Entry 8U9Q (electron microscopy, 4.30 A resolution (low resolution: residue-level contacts below are approximate; hydrogen-bond / salt-bridge calls are withheld)); this record covers chains C and D of the 7 polymer chains in the assembly.

[Chain C (and D)]
Molecule: Cell division control protein 48
Source organism: Saccharomyces cerevisiae
Notes: EC 3.6.4.6; chain D of this document is another copy of the same molecule, construct and numbering; everything in this record applies to it too
UniProtKB: P25694 (CDC48_YEAST); numbering as in UniProt (aligned over 1-835)
Amino-acid sequence (835 residues; numbered 1 to 835; the number before each row is that of its first residue):
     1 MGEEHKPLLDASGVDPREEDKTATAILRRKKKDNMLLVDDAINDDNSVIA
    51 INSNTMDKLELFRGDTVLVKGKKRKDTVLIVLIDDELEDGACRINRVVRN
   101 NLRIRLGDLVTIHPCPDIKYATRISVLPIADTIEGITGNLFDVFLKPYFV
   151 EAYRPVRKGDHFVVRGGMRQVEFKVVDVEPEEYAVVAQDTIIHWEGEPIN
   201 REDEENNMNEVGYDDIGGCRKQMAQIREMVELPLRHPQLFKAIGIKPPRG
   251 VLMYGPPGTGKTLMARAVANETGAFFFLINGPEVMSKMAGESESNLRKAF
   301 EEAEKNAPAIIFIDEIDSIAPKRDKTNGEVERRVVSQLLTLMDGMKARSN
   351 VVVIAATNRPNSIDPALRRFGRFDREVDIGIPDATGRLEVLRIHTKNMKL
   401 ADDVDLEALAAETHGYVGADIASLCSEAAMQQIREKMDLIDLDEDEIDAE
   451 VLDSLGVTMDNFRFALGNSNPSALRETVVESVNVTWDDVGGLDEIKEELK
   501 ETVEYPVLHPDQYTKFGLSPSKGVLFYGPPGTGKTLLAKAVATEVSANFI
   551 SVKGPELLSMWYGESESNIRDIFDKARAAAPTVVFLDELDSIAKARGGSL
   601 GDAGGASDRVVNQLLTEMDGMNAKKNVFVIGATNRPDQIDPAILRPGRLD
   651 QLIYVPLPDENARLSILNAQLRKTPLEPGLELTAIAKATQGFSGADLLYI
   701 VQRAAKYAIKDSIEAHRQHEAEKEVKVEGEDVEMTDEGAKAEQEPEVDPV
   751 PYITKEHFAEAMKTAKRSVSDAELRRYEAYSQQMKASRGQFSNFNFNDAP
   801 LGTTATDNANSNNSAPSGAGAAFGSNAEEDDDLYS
Unresolved in the structure: 1-199, 723-747, 797-835 (chain D: 1-202, 273-274, 439-441, 469-470, 718-748, 797-835)
Ion coordination: Mg2+ site 1: Thr262 (together with 08T) (shared with Asp343(D) of chain D); Mg2+ site 2: Thr535 (together with 08T)
Residues lining bound ligands:
  - 08T ([[[(2R,3S,4R,5R)-5-(6-aminopurin-9-yl)-3,4-bis(oxidanyl)oxolan-2-yl]methoxy-oxidanyl-phosphoryl]oxy-oxidanyl-phosphoryl]oxy-tris(fluoranyl)beryllium), molecule 1: Asp215, Ile216, Gly217, Gly218, Pro256, Pro257, Gly258, Thr259, Gly260, Lys261, Thr262, Leu263, Asn358, Val390, Ile393, His394, Val417, Gly418, Ala419, Ala422
  - 08T, molecule 2: Asp343, Arg369, Arg372
  - 08T, molecule 3: Asp488, Val489, Gly490, Pro529, Pro530, Gly531, Thr532, Gly533, Lys534, Thr535, Leu536, Asn634, Ile666, Gln670, Gly694, Ala695, Leu698
  - 08T, molecule 4: Asp619, Arg645, Arg648
Curated features (UniProtKB/Swiss-Prot):
  - binding site (ATP): Pro257 to Leu263, Asn358, His394, Gly531 to Leu536
  - modified residue: Ser472 (Phosphoserine), Ser519 (Phosphoserine), Thr735 (Phosphothreonine), Ser770 (Phosphoserine)
  - cross-link (Glycyl lysine isopeptide (Lys-Gly)): Lys305 (interchain with G-Cter in ubiquitin), Lys322 (interchain with G-Cter in ubiquitin), Lys346 (interchain with G-Cter in ubiquitin), Lys522 (interchain with G-Cter in ubiquitin), Lys539 (interchain with G-Cter in ubiquitin), Lys594 (interchain with G-Cter in ubiquitin), Lys673 (interchain with G-Cter in ubiquitin)
  - mutagenesis: Lys261 (K261A: Moderate reduction in growth rate; K261T: Probable loss of ATP binding. Complete loss of catalytic activity), Glu315 (E315A: Moderate reduction in growth rate; E315D: Severe loss of catalytic activity without affecting cooperativity between the 2 ATP-binding regions. Slight reduction in growth rate ...), Asn358 (N358A: Slight reduction in growth rate. Restores cell growth; when associated with Q-315), Arg369 (R369A: No effect on growth rate. Restores cell growth; when associated with Q-315), Pro471 (P471A/S: Restores cell growth; when associated with Q-315), Arg475 (R475H: Restores cell growth; when associated with Q-315), Lys534 (K534A/T: Severe loss of catalytic activity. Lethal), Glu588 (E588D: Moderate reduction in growth rate; E588Q: Lethal), Arg645 (R645A: Lethal)
What the authors report for this chain:
  - catalytic residues: Glu315, Arg369, Arg372, Glu588, Arg645, Arg648 (citing earlier work)

[How chain C and chain D interact]
Pairs across the interface (131):
  Pro257(C) with Arg369(D)
  Gly258(C) with Arg369(D)
  Thr262(C) with Met345(D)
  Arg266(C) with Met345(D)
  Asn280(C) with Thr340(D)
  Pro282(C) with Arg333(D); Ser336(D); Gln337(D)
  Glu283(C) with Gln337(D)
  Met285(C) with Gly290(D); Arg333(D)
  Ser286(C) with Ala289(D); Gly290(D)
  Lys287(C) with Met288(D); Ala289(D); Gly290(D); Glu291(D)
  Glu315(C) with Ser336(D)
  Asp317(C) with Arg323(D)
  Ser318(C) with Ser336(D)
  Arg359(C) with Arg323(D); Asp324(D); Arg332(D)
  Asn397(C) with Ile243(D)
  Met398(C) with Ile243(D); Ile245(D)
  Ala419(C) with Phe370(D)
  Ala422(C) with Phe370(D)
  Ser423(C) with Phe370(D)
  Ser426(C) with Lys246(D); Pro248(D)
  Ala429(C) with Ile245(D)
  Arg434(C) with Glu228(D)
  Asp443(C) with His236(D)
  Glu444(C) with Arg235(D); His236(D)
  Asp445(C) with His236(D)
  Glu446(C) with His236(D); Gln238(D)
  Ile447(C) with His236(D); Leu239(D)
  Ser472(C) with Arg368(D); Arg369(D)
  Arg475(C) with Arg368(D); Phe370(D); Phe373(D); Asp374(D); Glu376(D)
  Glu476(C) with Asn361(D); Arg368(D)
  Glu480(C) with Met621(D); Asn622(D); Ala623(D)
  Pro530(C) with Ala642(D); Arg645(D); Arg648(D)
  Gly531(C) with Arg645(D)
  Thr535(C) with Met621(D)
  Lys539(C) with Gly620(D); Met621(D); Lys624(D)
  Ser551(C) with Met621(D)
  Lys553(C) with Thr616(D); Glu617(D); Met621(D); Asn622(D)
  Pro555(C) with Glu566(D); Arg570(D); Arg609(D); Gln613(D)
  Glu556(C) with Arg570(D); Gln613(D)
  Leu558(C) with Tyr562(D); Glu566(D)
  Ser559(C) with Tyr562(D)
  Met560(C) with Tyr562(D); Glu564(D)
  Glu564(C) with Lys325(D)
  Ser567(C) with Lys325(D)
  Phe585(C) with Met621(D)
  Asp587(C) with Thr616(D); Met621(D)
  Glu588(C) with Asn612(D)
  Asp590(C) with Arg596(D)
  Ser591(C) with Arg609(D); Asn612(D)
  Ser599(C) with Leu600(D); Gly601(D)
  Leu600(C) with Leu600(D)
  Gly601(C) with Gly601(D); Asp602(D)
  Ala606(C) with Tyr562(D)
  Asn634(C) with Arg596(D)
  Arg635(C) with Arg596(D); Gly597(D)
  Lys673(C) with Phe516(D); Gly517(D)
  Thr674(C) with Phe516(D); Leu518(D)
  Pro675(C) with Lys515(D); Phe516(D)
  Ala695(C) with Arg645(D); Pro646(D)
  Asp696(C) with Pro646(D)
  Tyr699(C) with Asp650(D)
  Val701(C) with Leu518(D)
  Gln702(C) with Ser519(D); Pro520(D); Ser521(D)
  Lys706(C) with Glu501(D); Thr502(D); Tyr505(D); Tyr513(D)
  Ile709(C) with Tyr513(D); Phe516(D)
  Ser712(C) with Gln512(D)
  Ile713(C) with His509(D); Gln512(D)
  Lys755(C) with Phe796(D)
  Met762(C) with Phe791(D)
  Lys763(C) with Arg788(D); Phe791(D)
  Thr764(C) with Arg788(D)
  Ala765(C) with Arg788(D); Phe791(D)
  Lys766(C) with Met784(D); Ser787(D); Arg788(D)
  Ser768(C) with Arg645(D); Pro646(D)
  Glu773(C) with Pro641(D)
Other interface residues (no listed pair), chain C (91 interface residues in all): Leu278, Lys399, Met430, Ile433, Gly554, Ala603, Val610, Leu680, Ala688, Phe692, Ala708, Val750, Pro751, Tyr752, Ile753, Arg767
Other interface residues (no listed pair), chain D (88 interface residues in all): Leu232, Phe240, Gly244, Pro247, Glu293, Arg297, Leu339, Asp343, Gly344, Ala366, Pro506, Gly563, Gly598, Gln651, Gln790, Phe794

[In short]
91 residues of chain C face 88 of chain D across their interface. Bound to chain C: 4 copies of compound 08T.
UniProt lists 15 ATP-binding residues and 9 mutagenesis sites on chain C. From the paper: catalytic residues
Glu315(C), Arg369(C) and Arg372(C) among others.
Both chains are Cell division control protein 48 (Saccharomyces cerevisiae). Entry 8U9Q (Cdc48-Shp1 unfolding
native substrate, Class 6) was determined by electron microscopy, deposited together with 8U7T, 8U8I, 8U9C,
8U9P, 8U9Z, 8UA0 and 3 further entries.
